PDB entry 5LJ5 | electron microscopy, 10.00 A resolution (very low resolution: no residue pairs are listed; an interface is given only as per-side residue counts) | chains U and A of the 45 polymer chains in the assembly

[Chain U]
Molecule: U5 snRNA (small nuclear RNA)
From: Saccharomyces cerevisiae
Sequence (179 nucleotides; each row starts with the number of its first residue):
     1 AAGCAGCUUU ACAGAUCAAU GGCGGAGGGA GGUCAACAUC AAGAACUGUG GGCCUUUUAU
    61 UGCCUAUAGA ACUUAUAACG AACAUGGUUC UUGCCUUUUA CCAGAACCAU CCGGGUGUUG
   121 UCUCCAUAGA AACAGGUAAA GCUGUCCGUU ACUGUGGGCU UGCCAUAUUU UUUGGAACU
Disordered / not traced: 1-3, 54-61, 146-166, 174-179

[Chain A]
Protein: Pre-mRNA-splicing factor 8
From: Saccharomyces cerevisiae
Reference sequence: P33334 (PRP8_YEAST); residues 1-2413 here = UniProt positions 1-2413
Sequence (2413 residues; each row starts with the number of its first residue):
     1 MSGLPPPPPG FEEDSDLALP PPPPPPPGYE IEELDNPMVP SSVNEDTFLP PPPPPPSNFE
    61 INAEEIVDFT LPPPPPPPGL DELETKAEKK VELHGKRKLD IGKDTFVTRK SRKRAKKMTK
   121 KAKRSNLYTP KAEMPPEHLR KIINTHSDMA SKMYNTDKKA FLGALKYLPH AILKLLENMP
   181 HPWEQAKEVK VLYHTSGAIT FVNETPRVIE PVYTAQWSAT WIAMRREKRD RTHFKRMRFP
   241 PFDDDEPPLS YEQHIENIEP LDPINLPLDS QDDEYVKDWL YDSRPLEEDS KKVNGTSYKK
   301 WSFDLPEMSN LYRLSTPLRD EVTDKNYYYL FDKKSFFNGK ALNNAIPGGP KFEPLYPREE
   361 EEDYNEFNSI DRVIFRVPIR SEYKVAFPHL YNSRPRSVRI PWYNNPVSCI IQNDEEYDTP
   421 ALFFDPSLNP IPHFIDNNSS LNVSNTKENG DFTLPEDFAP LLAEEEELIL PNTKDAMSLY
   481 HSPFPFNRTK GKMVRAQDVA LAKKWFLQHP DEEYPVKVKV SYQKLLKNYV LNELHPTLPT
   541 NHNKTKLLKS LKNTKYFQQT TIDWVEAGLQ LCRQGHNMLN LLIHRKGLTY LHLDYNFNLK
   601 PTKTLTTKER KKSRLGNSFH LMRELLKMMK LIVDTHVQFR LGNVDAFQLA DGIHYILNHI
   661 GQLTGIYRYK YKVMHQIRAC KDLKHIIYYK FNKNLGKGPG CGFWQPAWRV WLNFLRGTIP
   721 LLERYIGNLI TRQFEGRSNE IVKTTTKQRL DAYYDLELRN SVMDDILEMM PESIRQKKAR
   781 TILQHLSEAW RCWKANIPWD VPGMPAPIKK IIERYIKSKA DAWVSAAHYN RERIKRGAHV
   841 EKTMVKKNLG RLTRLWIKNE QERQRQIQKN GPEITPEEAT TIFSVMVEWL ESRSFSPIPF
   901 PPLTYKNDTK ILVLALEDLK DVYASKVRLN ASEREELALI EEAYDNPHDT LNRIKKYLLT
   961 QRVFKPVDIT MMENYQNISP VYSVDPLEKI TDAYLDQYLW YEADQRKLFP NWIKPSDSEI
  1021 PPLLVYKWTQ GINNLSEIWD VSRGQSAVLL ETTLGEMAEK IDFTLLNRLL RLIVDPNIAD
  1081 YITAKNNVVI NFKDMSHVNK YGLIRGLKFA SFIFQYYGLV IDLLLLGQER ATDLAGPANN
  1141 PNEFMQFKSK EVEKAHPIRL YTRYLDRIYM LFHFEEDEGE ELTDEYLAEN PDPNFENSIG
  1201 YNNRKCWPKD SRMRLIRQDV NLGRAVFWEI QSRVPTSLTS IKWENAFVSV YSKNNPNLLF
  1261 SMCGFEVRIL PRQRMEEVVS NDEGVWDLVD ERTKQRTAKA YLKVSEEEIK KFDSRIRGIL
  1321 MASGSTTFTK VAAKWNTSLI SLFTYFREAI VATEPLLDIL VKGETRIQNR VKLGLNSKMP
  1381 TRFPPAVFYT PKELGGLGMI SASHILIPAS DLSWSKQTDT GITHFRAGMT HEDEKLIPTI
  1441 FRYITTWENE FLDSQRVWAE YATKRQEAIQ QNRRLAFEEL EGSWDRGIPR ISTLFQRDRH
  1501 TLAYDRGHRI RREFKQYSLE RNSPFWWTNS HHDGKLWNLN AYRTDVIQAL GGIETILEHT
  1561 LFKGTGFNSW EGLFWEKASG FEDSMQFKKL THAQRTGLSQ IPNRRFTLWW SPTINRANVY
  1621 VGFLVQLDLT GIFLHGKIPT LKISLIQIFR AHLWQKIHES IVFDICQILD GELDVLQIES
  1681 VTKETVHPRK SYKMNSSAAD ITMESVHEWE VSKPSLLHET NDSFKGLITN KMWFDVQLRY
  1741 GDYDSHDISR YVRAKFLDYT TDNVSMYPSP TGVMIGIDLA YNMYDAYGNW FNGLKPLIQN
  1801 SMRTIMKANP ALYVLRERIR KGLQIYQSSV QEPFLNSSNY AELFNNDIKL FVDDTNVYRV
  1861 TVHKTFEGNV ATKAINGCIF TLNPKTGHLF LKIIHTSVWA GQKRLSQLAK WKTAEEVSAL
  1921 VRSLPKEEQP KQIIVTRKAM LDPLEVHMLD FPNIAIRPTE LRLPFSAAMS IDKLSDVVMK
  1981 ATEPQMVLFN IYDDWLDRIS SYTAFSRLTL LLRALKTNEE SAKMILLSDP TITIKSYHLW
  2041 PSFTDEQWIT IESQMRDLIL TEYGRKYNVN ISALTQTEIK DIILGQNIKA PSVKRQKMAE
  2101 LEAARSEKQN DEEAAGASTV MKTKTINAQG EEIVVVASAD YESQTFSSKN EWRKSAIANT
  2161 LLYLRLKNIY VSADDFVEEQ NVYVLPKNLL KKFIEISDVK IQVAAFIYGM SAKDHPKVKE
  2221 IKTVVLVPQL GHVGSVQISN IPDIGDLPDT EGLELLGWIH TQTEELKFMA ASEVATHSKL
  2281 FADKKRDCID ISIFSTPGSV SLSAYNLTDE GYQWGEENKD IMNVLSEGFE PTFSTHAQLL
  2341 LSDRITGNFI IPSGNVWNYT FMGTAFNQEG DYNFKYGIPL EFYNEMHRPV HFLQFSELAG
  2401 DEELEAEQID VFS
Disordered / not traced: 1-127, 429-455, 1828-1836, 2086-2149, 2396-2413
Swiss-Prot annotation at these positions:
  - region: Met1585 to Leu1598 (Important for branch point selection)
  - mutagenesis: His1658 (H1658S: No effect on viability), Glu1684 (E1684Q: No effect on viability), His1687 (H1687S: No effect on viability), Asp1700 (D1700N: No effect on viability), Asp1735 (D1735N: No effect on viability), Asp1853 (D1853A: Alters protein folding. Severely impaired growth. Strongly reduced growth at 35 degrees Celsius; when associated with A-1854; D1853N: Reduced growth at 30 degrees Celsius ...), Asp1854 (D1854A: Reduced growth at 30 degrees Celsius. Strongly reduced growth at 16 degrees Celsius. Strongly reduced growth at 35 degrees Celsius; when associated with A-1853 ...), Thr1855 (T1855A: Reduced growth at 30 degrees Celsius. Strongly reduced growth at 16 degrees Celsius), Thr1936 (T1936A: Reduced growth at 30 degrees Celsius. Strongly reduced growth at 16 degrees Celsius), Arg1937 (R1937K: Severely impaired growth. Reduced growth at 30 degrees Celsius. Strongly reduced growth at 16 degrees Celsius)

[Interface between chain U and chain A]
At this resolution (10 A) residue pairs are not listed: 47 residues of chain U and 93 of chain A lie at the interface.

[In short]
47 residues of chain U and 93 residues of chain A are in contact. Curated annotation (UniProt) lists 10
mutagenesis sites on chain A.
Here chain U is U5 snRNA (small nuclear RNA) and chain A is Pre-mRNA-splicing factor 8, both from
Saccharomyces cerevisiae. Entry 5LJ5 (Overall structure of the yeast spliceosome immediately after branching)
was determined by electron microscopy, deposited together with 5LJ3.
